PDB entry 8OOP | electron microscopy, 2.70 A resolution | chains L and N of the 18 polymer chains in the assembly

# Chain L
Molecule: DNA Strand 2
Sequence (226 nucleotides; row label = number of the first residue in the row; numbers below 1 keep their minus sign (DC-152 is residue -152)):
  -152 CGGTACCCGG GGATCCTCTA GAGTGGGAGC TCGGAACACT ATCCGACTGG CACCGGCAAG
   -92 GTCGCTGTTC AATACATGCA CAGGATGTAT ATATCTGACA CGTGCCTGGA GACTAGGGAG
   -32 TAATCCCCTT GGCGGTTAAA ACGCGGGGGA CAGCGCGTAC GTGCGTTTAA GCGGTGCTAG
    28 AGCTTGCTAC GACCAATTGA GCGGCCTCGG CACCGGGATT CTCCAG
Disordered / not traced: -152 to -35, 73

# Chain N
Name: Histone H4
Source organism: Homo sapiens
UniProt: P62805 (H4_HUMAN); residues 1-102 here correspond to UniProt positions 2-103 (UniProt number = residue number + 1)
Chain sequence (102 residues; row label = number of the first residue in the row):
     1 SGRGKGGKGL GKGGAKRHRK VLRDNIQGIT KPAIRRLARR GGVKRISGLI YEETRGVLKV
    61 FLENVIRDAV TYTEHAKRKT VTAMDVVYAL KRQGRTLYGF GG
Disordered / not traced: 1-20, 94-102
Curated features (UniProtKB/Swiss-Prot):
  - DNA-binding region: Lys16 to Lys20
  - modified residue: Ser1 (N-acetylserine), Arg3 (Asymmetric dimethylarginine), Lys5 (N6-(2-hydroxyisobutyryl)lysine), Lys8 (N6-(2-hydroxyisobutyryl)lysine), Lys12 (N6-(2-hydroxyisobutyryl)lysine), Lys16 (N6-(2-hydroxyisobutyryl)lysine), Lys20 (N6,N6,N6-trimethyllysine), Lys31 (N6-(2-hydroxyisobutyryl)lysine), Lys44 (N6-(2-hydroxyisobutyryl)lysine), Ser47 (Phosphoserine), Tyr51 (Phosphotyrosine), Lys59 (N6-(2-hydroxyisobutyryl)lysine), Lys77 (N6-(2-hydroxyisobutyryl)lysine), Lys79 (N6-(2-hydroxyisobutyryl)lysine), Thr80 (Phosphothreonine), Tyr88 (Phosphotyrosine), Lys91 (N6-(2-hydroxyisobutyryl)lysine)
  - cross-link (Glycyl lysine isopeptide (Lys-Gly)): Lys12 (interchain with G-Cter in SUMO2), Lys20 (interchain with G-Cter in SUMO2), Lys31 (interchain with G-Cter in SUMO2), Lys59 (interchain with G-Cter in SUMO2), Lys79 (interchain with G-Cter in SUMO2), Lys91 (interchain with G-Cter in SUMO2)

# How chain L and chain N interact
Pairs across the interface (13; chain L residue first):
  DC7(L) with Arg45(N), hydrogen bond to the sugar; Ile46(N), sugar contact; Ser47(N), phosphate contact; Gly48(N), hydrogen bond to the phosphate
  DG8(L) with Arg35(N), salt bridge to the phosphate; Arg45(N), phosphate contact; Ile46(N), hydrogen bond to the phosphate
  DT9(L) with Arg39(N), salt bridge to the phosphate
  DG27(L) with Lys79(N), salt bridge to the phosphate
  DA28(L) with Arg78(N), hydrogen bond to the phosphate; Lys79(N), hydrogen bond to the phosphate; Thr80(N), hydrogen bond to the phosphate
  DG29(L) with Arg78(N), salt bridge to the phosphate
Other interface residues (no listed pair), chain N (11 interface residues in all): Lys44, Lys77

# Overview
Chain L and chain N form an interface of 6 and 11 residues respectively, with 6 hydrogen bonds and 4 salt
bridges. Polar contacts include DC7(L)-Arg45(N), DC7(L)-Gly48(N) and DG8(L)-Ile46(N). From UniProt: a
DNA-binding region on chain N.
Here chain L is DNA Strand 2 and chain N is Histone H4 (Homo sapiens). Entry 8OOP (CryoEM Structure INO80core
Hexasome complex composite model state2) was determined by electron microscopy together with 8OO7, 8OO9, 8OOA,
8OOC, 8OOF, 8OOR, 8OOS and 8OOT from the same study.
